3QWC - chains L and H of the 3 polymer chains in the assembly; structure by X-ray diffraction, 1.75 A resolution.

# Chain L
Molecule: Thrombin light chain
From: Homo sapiens
Notes: EC 3.4.21.5
Reference sequence: P00734 (THRB_HUMAN); residues 1-14 here correspond to UniProt positions 336-349 (UniProt number = residue number + 335)
Amino-acid sequence (36 residues; each row starts with the number of its first residue; a row labelled like 14A-14M holds insertion residues (14A, then the next letters in order)):
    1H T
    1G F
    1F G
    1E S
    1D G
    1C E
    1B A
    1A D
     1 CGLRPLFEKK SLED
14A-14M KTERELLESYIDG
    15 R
Disordered / not traced: 1H, 1G, 1F, 1E, 1D, 14L-14M, 15
Curated features (UniProtKB/Swiss-Prot):
  - site: Arg15 (Cleavage)

# Chain H
Molecule: Thrombin heavy chain
From: Homo sapiens
Notes: EC 3.4.21.5
Reference sequence: P00734 (THRB_HUMAN); the construct lacks a stretch of the UniProt sequence and is renumbered around it, so the offset changes along the chain: 16-36 = UniProt 364-384; 37-60 = UniProt 386-409; 61-77 = UniProt 419-435; 78-97 = UniProt 437-456; 7 more segments
Amino-acid sequence (259 residues; row label = number of the first residue in the row; note: 1 number in that range is skipped by the numbering (no residue carries it; nothing is unmodelled there); a row labelled like 60A-60I holds insertion residues (60A, then the next letters in order)):
    16 IVEGSDAEIG MSPWQVMLFR K
   36A S
    37 PQELLCGASL ISDRWVLTAA HCLL
60A-60I YPPWDKNFT
    61 ENDLLVRIGK HSRTRYE
   77A R
    78 NIEKISMLEK IYIHPRYNWR
   97A E
    98 NLDRDIALMK LKKPVAFSDY IHPVCLPDRE TA
129A-129C ASL
   130 LQAGYKGRVT GWGNLKETWT
149A-149E ANVGK
   150 GQPSVLQVVN LPIVERPVCK DSTRIRITDN MFCAG
  184A Y
   185 KP
186A-186D DEGK
   187 RGDACEGDSG GPFVMKSP
204A-204B FN
   205 NRWYQMGIVS WGE
   219 GCD
  221A R
   222 DGKYGFYTHV FRLKKWIQKV IDQFGE
Disordered / not traced: 148-149, 149A-149E, 247
Cystine bridges: Cys42-Cys58, Cys168-Cys182, Cys191-Cys220
Covalently attached groups: N-acetylglucosamine (NAG) linked to Asn60G
Small-molecule neighbours: 98P (D-phenylalanyl-N-[(4-chloro-1-methylpyridinium-3-yl)methyl]-L-prolinamide): His57, Tyr60A, Trp60D, Glu97A, Asn98, Leu99, Ile174, Ala190, Cys191, Glu192, Ser195, Val213, Ser214, Trp215, Gly216, Glu217, Gly219, Cys220
Curated features (UniProtKB/Swiss-Prot):
  - region: Ala183 to Val200 (High affinity receptor-binding region which is also known as the TP508 peptide)
  - active site (Charge relay system): His57, Asp102, Ser195
  - glycosylation: Asn60G (N-linked (GlcNAc...) (complex) asparagine)

# How chain L and chain H interact
Disulfides between the chains: Cys1(L)-Cys122(H)
Contacting residue pairs - 61 pairs, chain L then chain H:
  Cys1(L) - Pro120(H)
  Cys1(L) - Val121(H)
  Cys1(L) - Cys122(H)  disulfide
  Cys1(L) - Arg206(H)  hydrogen bond (backbone-side chain)
  Asp1A(L) - His119(H)  hydrogen bond (backbone-side chain)
  Asp1A(L) - Arg206(H)
  Ala1B(L) - Arg206(H)  hydrogen bond (backbone-side chain)
  Gly2(L) - Trp29(H)
  Gly2(L) - Pro120(H)  hydrogen bond (backbone-backbone)
  Gly2(L) - Cys122(H)
  Gly2(L) - Arg206(H)
  Gly2(L) - Trp207(H)  hydrogen bond (backbone-backbone)
  Leu3(L) - His119(H)  hydrogen bond (backbone-side chain)
  Leu3(L) - Asn205(H)
  Leu3(L) - Arg206(H)
  Arg4(L) - Gly25(H)
  Arg4(L) - Met26(H)  hydrogen bond (side chain-backbone)
  Arg4(L) - Pro28(H)
  Arg4(L) - Trp29(H)
  Arg4(L) - Arg137(H)
  Arg4(L) - Trp207(H)
  Pro5(L) - Ser115(H)
  Pro5(L) - Asp116(H)
  Pro5(L) - His119(H)
  Leu6(L) - Ile24(H)
  Leu6(L) - Asp116(H)
  Phe7(L) - Glu23(H)
  Phe7(L) - Ile24(H)
  Phe7(L) - Gly25(H)
  Phe7(L) - Met26(H)  hydrophobic
  Glu8(L) - Lys202(H)  salt bridge
  Glu8(L) - Asn205(H)
  Glu8(L) - Trp207(H)  hydrogen bond
  Lys9(L) - His119(H)
  Asp14(L) - Glu23(H)
  Asp14(L) - Met26(H)
  Asp14(L) - Arg137(H)  salt bridge
  Asp14(L) - Trp207(H)
  Lys14A(L) - Glu23(H)  hydrogen bond (backbone-side chain)
  Thr14B(L) - Arg137(H)  hydrogen bond
  Thr14B(L) - Asn159(H)  hydrogen bond
  Glu14C(L) - Arg137(H)
  Glu14C(L) - Lys202(H)  salt bridge
  Glu14E(L) - Lys135(H)  salt bridge
  Glu14E(L) - Asn159(H)  hydrogen bond
  Glu14E(L) - Tyr184A(H)  hydrogen bond
  Glu14E(L) - Lys186D(H)  salt bridge
  Leu14F(L) - Lys135(H)
  Leu14F(L) - Gly136(H)
  Leu14F(L) - Asn159(H)
  Leu14F(L) - Trp207(H)  hydrophobic
  Leu14G(L) - Pro204(H)  hydrophobic
  Ser14I(L) - Gly133(H)
  Ser14I(L) - Tyr134(H)
  Ser14I(L) - Lys135(H)  hydrogen bond (side chain-backbone)
  Tyr14J(L) - Tyr134(H)  hydrophobic
  Tyr14J(L) - Lys135(H)  hydrogen bond (side chain-backbone)
  Tyr14J(L) - Met201(H)
  Tyr14J(L) - Lys202(H)
  Tyr14J(L) - Pro204(H)
  Ile14K(L) - Tyr134(H)  hydrogen bond (backbone-side chain)
Also at the interface, not in a pair above, chain L (22 interface residues in all): Glu1C
Also at the interface, not in a pair above, chain H (27 interface residues in all): Tyr117

# Overview
22 residues of chain L and 27 residues of chain H are in contact; the contacts include 1 disulfide bond, 16
hydrogen bonds and 5 salt bridges. Polar pairs include Glu8(L)-Lys202(H), Glu14E(L)-Lys135(H) and
Asp14(L)-Arg137(H). Ligands of chain H: compound 98P.
Chain L is Thrombin light chain and chain H is Thrombin heavy chain, both from Homo sapiens; the structure,
Thrombin Inhibition by Pyridin Derivatives, was determined by X-ray diffraction, deposited together with 3P17,
3QTO, 3QTV, 3QX5, 3SHA, 3SHC and 3 further entries.
